8Y16 - chains B and C of the 6 polymer chains in the assembly; structure by electron microscopy, 2.98 A resolution.

Chain B:
Name: Spike glycoprotein
From: Severe acute respiratory syndrome coronavirus 2
UniProtKB: P0DTC2 (SPIKE_SARS2); aligned to UniProt positions 1-1204 over residues 0-1208 (the alignment contains insertions or deletions, so no single offset holds)
Amino-acid sequence (1248 residues; row label = number of the first residue in the row; note: 5 numbers in that range are skipped by the numbering (no residue carries them; nothing is unmodelled there); numbering starts at 0):
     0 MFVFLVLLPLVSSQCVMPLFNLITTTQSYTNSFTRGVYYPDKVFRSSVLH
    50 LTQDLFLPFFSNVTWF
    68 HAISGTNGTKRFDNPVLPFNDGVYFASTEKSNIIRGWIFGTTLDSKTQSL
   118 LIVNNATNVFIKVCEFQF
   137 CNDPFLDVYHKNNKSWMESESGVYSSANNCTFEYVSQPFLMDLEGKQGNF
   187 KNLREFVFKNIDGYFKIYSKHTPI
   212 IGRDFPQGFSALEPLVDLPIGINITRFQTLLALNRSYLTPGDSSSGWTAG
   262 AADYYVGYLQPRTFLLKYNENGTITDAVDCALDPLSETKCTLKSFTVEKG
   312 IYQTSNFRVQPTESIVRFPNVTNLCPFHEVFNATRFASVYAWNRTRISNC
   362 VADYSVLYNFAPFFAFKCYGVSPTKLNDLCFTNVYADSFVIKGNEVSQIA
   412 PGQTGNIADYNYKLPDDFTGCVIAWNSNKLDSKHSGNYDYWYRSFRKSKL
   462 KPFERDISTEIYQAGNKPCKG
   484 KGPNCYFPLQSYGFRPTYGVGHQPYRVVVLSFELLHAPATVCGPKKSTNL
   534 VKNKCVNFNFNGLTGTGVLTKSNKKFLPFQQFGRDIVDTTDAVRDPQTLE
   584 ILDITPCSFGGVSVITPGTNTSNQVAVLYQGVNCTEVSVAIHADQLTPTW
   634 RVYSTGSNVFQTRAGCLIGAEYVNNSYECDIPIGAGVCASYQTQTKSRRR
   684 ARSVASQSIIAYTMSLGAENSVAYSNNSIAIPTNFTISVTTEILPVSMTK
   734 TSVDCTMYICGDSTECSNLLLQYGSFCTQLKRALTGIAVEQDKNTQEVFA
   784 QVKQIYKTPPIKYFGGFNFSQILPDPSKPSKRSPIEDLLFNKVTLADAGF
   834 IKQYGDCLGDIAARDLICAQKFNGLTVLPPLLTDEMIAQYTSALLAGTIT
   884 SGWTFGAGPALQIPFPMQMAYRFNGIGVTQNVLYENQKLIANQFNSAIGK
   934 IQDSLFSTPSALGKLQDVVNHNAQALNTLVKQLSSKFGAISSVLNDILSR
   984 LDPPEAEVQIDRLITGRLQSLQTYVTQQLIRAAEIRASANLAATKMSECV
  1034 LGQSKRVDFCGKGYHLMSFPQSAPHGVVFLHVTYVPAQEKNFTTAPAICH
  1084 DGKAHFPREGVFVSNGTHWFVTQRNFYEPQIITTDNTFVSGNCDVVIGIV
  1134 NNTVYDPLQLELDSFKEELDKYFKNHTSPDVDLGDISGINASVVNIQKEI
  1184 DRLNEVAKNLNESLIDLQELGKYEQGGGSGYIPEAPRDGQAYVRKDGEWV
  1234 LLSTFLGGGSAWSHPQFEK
Unresolved in the structure: 0-25, 68-80, 137-158, 173-187, 244-263, 677-688, 828-854, 1141-1252
Sequence notes: insertion (16); variant Pro17 (Asn in P0DTC2), Phe19 (Thr in P0DTC2), Asn20 (Thr in P0DTC2), Leu21 (Arg in P0DTC2), Ile22 (Thr in P0DTC2), Thr23 (Gln in P0DTC2), Thr24 (Leu in P0DTC2), Thr25 (Pro in P0DTC2), Gln26 (Pro in P0DTC2), Ser27 (Ala in P0DTC2), Leu50 (Ser in P0DTC2), Phe127 (Val in P0DTC2), Asp143 (Gly142 in P0DTC2), Ser157 (Phe in P0DTC2), Gly158 (Arg in P0DTC2), Ile212 (Leu in P0DTC2), Gly213 (Val in P0DTC2), Phe216 (Leu in P0DTC2), Asn245 (His in P0DTC2), Asp264 (Ala in P0DTC2), Val332 (Ile in P0DTC2), His339 (Gly in P0DTC2), Thr356 (Lys in P0DTC2), Phe371 (Ser in P0DTC2), Pro373 (Ser in P0DTC2), Phe375 (Ser in P0DTC2), Ala376 (Thr in P0DTC2), Lys403 (Arg in P0DTC2), Asn405 (Asp in P0DTC2), Ser408 (Arg in P0DTC2), Asn417 (Lys in P0DTC2), Lys440 (Asn in P0DTC2), His445 (Val in P0DTC2), Ser446 (Gly in P0DTC2), Asp450 (Asn in P0DTC2), Trp452 (Leu in P0DTC2), Ser455 (Leu in P0DTC2), Lys460 (Asn in P0DTC2), Asn477 (Ser in P0DTC2), Lys478 (Thr in P0DTC2), Lys481 (Asn in P0DTC2), Lys484 (Glu in P0DTC2), Pro486 (Phe in P0DTC2), Arg498 (Gln in P0DTC2), Tyr501 (Asn in P0DTC2), His505 (Tyr in P0DTC2), Lys554 (Glu in P0DTC2), Val570 (Ala in P0DTC2), Gly614 (Asp in P0DTC2), Ser621 (Pro in P0DTC2), Tyr655 (His in P0DTC2), Val670 (Ile in P0DTC2), Lys679 (Asn in P0DTC2), Arg681 (Pro in P0DTC2), Lys764 (Asn in P0DTC2), Tyr796 (Asp in P0DTC2), Phe939 (Ser in P0DTC2), His954 (Gln in P0DTC2), Lys969 (Asn in P0DTC2), Leu1143 (Pro in P0DTC2); engineered mutation Pro817 (Phe in P0DTC2), Pro892 (Ala in P0DTC2), Pro899 (Ala in P0DTC2), Pro942 (Ala in P0DTC2), Pro986 (Lys in P0DTC2), Pro987 (Val in P0DTC2); expression tag (1209-1252)
Disulfides: Cys131-Cys166, Cys291-Cys301, Cys379-Cys432, Cys480-Cys488, Cys617-Cys649, Cys662-Cys671, Cys738-Cys760, Cys743-Cys749, Cys1032-Cys1043, Cys1082-Cys1126
Covalent attachments: N-acetylglucosamine (NAG) linked to Asn282, Asn331, Asn343, Asn354, Asn616, Asn709, Asn717, Asn801, Asn1074, Asn1098, Asn1134
UniProt features mapped onto this chain:
  - glycosylation: Asn334 (N-linked (GlcNAc...) (complex) asparagine)

Chain C:
Name: Spike glycoprotein
From: Severe acute respiratory syndrome coronavirus 2
UniProtKB: P0DTC2 (SPIKE_SARS2); aligned to UniProt positions 1-1204 over residues 0-1208 (the alignment contains insertions or deletions, so no single offset holds)
Amino-acid sequence (1248 residues; each row starts with the number of its first residue; note: 5 numbers in that range are skipped by the numbering (no residue carries them; nothing is unmodelled there); numbering starts at 0):
     0 MFVFLVLLPLVSSQCVMPLFNLITTTQSYTNSFTRGVYYPDKVFRSSVLH
    50 LTQDLFLPFFSNVTWF
    68 HAISGTNGTKRFDNPVLPFNDGVYFASTEKSNIIRGWIFGTTLDSKTQSL
   118 LIVNNATNVFIKVCEFQFCNDPFLDV
   145 YHKNNKSWMESESGVYSSANNCTFEYVSQPFLMDLEGKQGNFKNLREFVF
   195 KNIDGYFKIYSKHTPI
   212 IGRDFPQGFSALEPLVDLPIGINITRFQTLLALNRSYLTPGDSSSGWTAG
   262 AADYYVGYLQPRTFLLKYNENGTITDAVDCALDPLSETKCTLKSFTVEKG
   312 IYQTSNFRVQPTESIVRFPNVTNLCPFHEVFNATRFASVYAWNRTRISNC
   362 VADYSVLYNFAPFFAFKCYGVSPTKLNDLCFTNVYADSFVIKGNEVSQIA
   412 PGQTGNIADYNYKLPDDFTGCVIAWNSNKLDSKHSGNYDYWYRSFRKSKL
   462 KPFERDISTEIYQAGNKPCKG
   484 KGPNCYFPLQSYGFRPTYGVGHQPYRVVVLSFELLHAPATVCGPKKSTNL
   534 VKNKCVNFNFNGLTGTGVLTKSNKKFLPFQQFGRDIVDTTDAVRDPQTLE
   584 ILDITPCSFGGVSVITPGTNTSNQVAVLYQGVNCTEVSVAIHADQLTPTW
   634 RVYSTGSNVFQTRAGCLIGAEYVNNSYECDIPIGAGVCASYQTQTKSRRR
   684 ARSVASQSIIAYTMSLGAENSVAYSNNSIAIPTNFTISVTTEILPVSMTK
   734 TSVDCTMYICGDSTECSNLLLQYGSFCTQLKRALTGIAVEQDKNTQEVFA
   784 QVKQIYKTPPIKYFGGFNFSQILPDPSKPSKRSPIEDLLFNKVTLADAGF
   834 IKQYGDCLGDIAARDLICAQKFNGLTVLPPLLTDEMIAQYTSALLAGTIT
   884 SGWTFGAGPALQIPFPMQMAYRFNGIGVTQNVLYENQKLIANQFNSAIGK
   934 IQDSLFSTPSALGKLQDVVNHNAQALNTLVKQLSSKFGAISSVLNDILSR
   984 LDPPEAEVQIDRLITGRLQSLQTYVTQQLIRAAEIRASANLAATKMSECV
  1034 LGQSKRVDFCGKGYHLMSFPQSAPHGVVFLHVTYVPAQEKNFTTAPAICH
  1084 DGKAHFPREGVFVSNGTHWFVTQRNFYEPQIITTDNTFVSGNCDVVIGIV
  1134 NNTVYDPLQLELDSFKEELDKYFKNHTSPDVDLGDISGINASVVNIQKEI
  1184 DRLNEVAKNLNESLIDLQELGKYEQGGGSGYIPEAPRDGQAYVRKDGEWV
  1234 LLSTFLGGGSAWSHPQFEK
Unresolved in the structure: 0-25, 68-80, 145-151, 173-187, 244-263, 677-688, 827-854, 1141-1252
Sequence notes: insertion (16); variant Pro17 (Asn in P0DTC2), Phe19 (Thr in P0DTC2), Asn20 (Thr in P0DTC2), Leu21 (Arg in P0DTC2), Ile22 (Thr in P0DTC2), Thr23 (Gln in P0DTC2), Thr24 (Leu in P0DTC2), Thr25 (Pro in P0DTC2), Gln26 (Pro in P0DTC2), Ser27 (Ala in P0DTC2), Leu50 (Ser in P0DTC2), Phe127 (Val in P0DTC2), Asp142 (Gly in P0DTC2), Ser157 (Phe in P0DTC2), Gly158 (Arg in P0DTC2), Ile212 (Leu in P0DTC2), Gly213 (Val in P0DTC2), Phe216 (Leu in P0DTC2), Asn245 (His in P0DTC2), Asp264 (Ala in P0DTC2), Val332 (Ile in P0DTC2), His339 (Gly in P0DTC2), Thr356 (Lys in P0DTC2), Phe371 (Ser in P0DTC2), Pro373 (Ser in P0DTC2), Phe375 (Ser in P0DTC2), Ala376 (Thr in P0DTC2), Lys403 (Arg in P0DTC2), Asn405 (Asp in P0DTC2), Ser408 (Arg in P0DTC2), Asn417 (Lys in P0DTC2), Lys440 (Asn in P0DTC2), His445 (Val in P0DTC2), Ser446 (Gly in P0DTC2), Asp450 (Asn in P0DTC2), Trp452 (Leu in P0DTC2), Ser455 (Leu in P0DTC2), Lys460 (Asn in P0DTC2), Asn477 (Ser in P0DTC2), Lys478 (Thr in P0DTC2), Lys481 (Asn in P0DTC2), Lys484 (Glu in P0DTC2), Pro486 (Phe in P0DTC2), Arg498 (Gln in P0DTC2), Tyr501 (Asn in P0DTC2), His505 (Tyr in P0DTC2), Lys554 (Glu in P0DTC2), Val570 (Ala in P0DTC2), Gly614 (Asp in P0DTC2), Ser621 (Pro in P0DTC2), Tyr655 (His in P0DTC2), Val670 (Ile in P0DTC2), Lys679 (Asn in P0DTC2), Arg681 (Pro in P0DTC2), Lys764 (Asn in P0DTC2), Tyr796 (Asp in P0DTC2), Phe939 (Ser in P0DTC2), His954 (Gln in P0DTC2), Lys969 (Asn in P0DTC2), Leu1143 (Pro in P0DTC2); engineered mutation Pro817 (Phe in P0DTC2), Pro892 (Ala in P0DTC2), Pro899 (Ala in P0DTC2), Pro942 (Ala in P0DTC2), Pro986 (Lys in P0DTC2), Pro987 (Val in P0DTC2); expression tag (1209-1252)
Disulfides: Cys131-Cys166, Cys291-Cys301, Cys336-Cys361, Cys379-Cys432, Cys480-Cys488, Cys617-Cys649, Cys662-Cys671, Cys738-Cys760, Cys743-Cys749, Cys1032-Cys1043, Cys1082-Cys1126
Covalent attachments: N-acetylglucosamine (NAG) linked to Asn282, Asn331, Asn343, Asn354, Asn616, Asn709, Asn717, Asn801, Asn1074, Asn1098, Asn1134
UniProt features mapped onto this chain:
  - glycosylation: Asn334 (N-linked (GlcNAc...) (complex) asparagine)

Interface between chain B and chain C:
Residue-residue contacts (101; chain B residue first):
  Tyr38(B) - Leu560(C)
  Tyr38(B) - Phe562(C)  hydrophobic
  Lys41(B) - Phe562(C)
  Lys41(B) - Gln563(C)
  Lys41(B) - Gln564(C)
  Val42(B) - Gln563(C)  hydrogen bond (backbone-side chain)
  Val42(B) - Arg567(C)
  Phe43(B) - Lys557(C)
  Phe43(B) - Lys558(C)
  Phe43(B) - Phe559(C)  hydrophobic
  Phe43(B) - Gln563(C)
  Phe43(B) - Phe565(C)  hydrogen bond (backbone-backbone)
  Phe43(B) - Gly566(C)
  Phe43(B) - Arg567(C)
  Glu224(B) - Phe562(C)
  Pro225(B) - Phe562(C)  hydrophobic
  Asn282(B) - Lys558(C)
  Asn282(B) - Leu560(C)
  Gly283(B) - Leu560(C)
  Thr284(B) - Leu560(C)
  Asp737(B) - Asn317(C)  hydrogen bond
  Thr739(B) - Arg319(C)
  Met740(B) - Arg319(C)
  Met740(B) - Phe592(C)  hydrophobic
  Asp745(B) - Arg319(C)  salt bridge
  Gln755(B) - Ser968(C)
  Gln755(B) - Lys969(C)
  Gln755(B) - Phe970(C)
  Tyr756(B) - Gln965(C)
  Tyr756(B) - Phe970(C)
  Phe759(B) - Gln965(C)
  Gln762(B) - Thr961(C)
  Gln787(B) - Ala701(C)
  Gln787(B) - Asn703(C)
  Ile788(B) - Ala701(C)  hydrogen bond (backbone-backbone)
  Ile788(B) - Glu702(C)
  Ile788(B) - Asn703(C)  hydrogen bond (backbone-backbone)
  Tyr789(B) - Asn703(C)
  Tyr789(B) - Val705(C)  hydrophobic
  Lys790(B) - Glu702(C)
  Lys790(B) - Asn703(C)  hydrogen bond (backbone-backbone)
  Pro792(B) - Val705(C)
  Pro792(B) - Tyr707(C)  hydrophobic
  Tyr796(B) - Tyr707(C)
  Tyr796(B) - Asn709(C)
  Phe797(B) - Tyr707(C)
  Phe855(B) - Phe592(C)
  Asn856(B) - Phe592(C)
  Leu861(B) - Gln613(C)
  Pro863(B) - Gly667(C)
  Pro863(B) - Ala668(C)
  Leu864(B) - Pro665(C)  hydrophobic
  Leu864(B) - Gly667(C)
  Leu864(B) - Ala668(C)
  Leu864(B) - Gly669(C)  hydrogen bond (backbone-backbone)
  Thr866(B) - Arg646(C)
  Met869(B) - Gly669(C)
  Met869(B) - Met697(C)  hydrophobic
  Met869(B) - Leu699(C)  hydrophobic
  Gln872(B) - Leu699(C)
  Tyr873(B) - Leu699(C)
  Gly889(B) - Lys1045(C)  hydrogen bond (backbone-side chain)
  Ala890(B) - Lys1045(C)
  Ala890(B) - Gly1046(C)
  Ala890(B) - Pro1069(C)
  Pro892(B) - Pro1069(C)
  Pro892(B) - Glu1072(C)
  Leu894(B) - Ala713(C)  hydrophobic
  Leu894(B) - Pro715(C)  hydrophobic
  Leu894(B) - Glu1072(C)
  Gln895(B) - Val705(C)
  Gln895(B) - Ala706(C)
  Gln895(B) - Ser711(C)  hydrogen bond
  Gln895(B) - Ile712(C)
  Gln895(B) - Ala713(C)
  Gln895(B) - Asn1074(C)
  Ile896(B) - Tyr707(C)
  Ile896(B) - Ser711(C)
  Ile896(B) - Ile712(C)  hydrophobic
  Pro897(B) - Asn709(C)
  Pro897(B) - Ser711(C)
  Met900(B) - Thr1077(C)  hydrogen bond
  Met900(B) - Val1094(C)  hydrophobic
  Tyr904(B) - Arg1107(C)
  Gln913(B) - Phe1089(C)
  Gln913(B) - Pro1090(C)
  Asn914(B) - Phe1089(C)
  Asn914(B) - Phe1121(C)
  Asn914(B) - Ser1123(C)  hydrogen bond
  Tyr917(B) - Pro1079(C)
  Tyr917(B) - Phe1089(C)  hydrophobic
  Gln920(B) - Ile1130(C)
  Asn960(B) - Ile569(C)
  Val963(B) - Val570(C)
  Lys964(B) - Val570(C)
  Ser967(B) - Asp571(C)  hydrogen bond
  Gln1005(B) - Thr1006(C)
  Thr1027(B) - Arg1039(C)
  Ser1030(B) - Val1040(C)
  Glu1031(B) - Arg1039(C)  salt bridge
  Arg1039(B) - Arg1039(C)
Also at the interface, not in a pair above, chain B (69 interface residues in all): Asp40, Arg44, Gly757, Ser758, Lys786, Gly857, Leu865, Thr883, Trp886, Gly891, Phe898, Glu918, Leu1012, Leu1034
Also at the interface, not in a pair above, chain C (68 interface residues in all): Thr572, Gly700, Ser704, Ser708, Asn710, Gln1010, Ile1013, Asp1041, Tyr1047, Val1068, Val1128

Summary:
Chain B and chain C form an interface of 69 and 68 residues respectively; the contacts include 12 hydrogen
bonds and 2 salt bridges. Polar pairs include Asp745(B)-Arg319(C), Glu1031(B)-Arg1039(C) and
Val42(B)-Gln563(C). Covalently linked N-acetylglucosamine: at Asn282(B), Asn331(B), Asn343(B), Asn354(B),
Asn616(B) and Asn709(B) and 5 more.
Both chains are Spike glycoprotein (Severe acute respiratory syndrome coronavirus 2). Entry 8Y16 (Cryo-EM
structure of SARS-CoV-2 Omicron JN.1 spike protein in complex with human ACE2) was determined by electron
microscopy (same publication as 8WP8, 8XN2, 8XN3, 8XN5, 8XNF, 8XNK and 8Y18).
